PDB entry 5V8F | electron microscopy, 3.90 A resolution | chains 2 and 6 of the 16 polymer chains in the assembly

# Chain 2
Name: DNA replication licensing factor MCM2
Organism: Saccharomyces cerevisiae (strain ATCC 204508 / S288c)
Notes: EC 3.6.4.12
UniProtKB: P29469 (MCM2_YEAST); residues 1-868 here = UniProt positions 1-868
Sequence (868 residues; each row starts with the number of its first residue):
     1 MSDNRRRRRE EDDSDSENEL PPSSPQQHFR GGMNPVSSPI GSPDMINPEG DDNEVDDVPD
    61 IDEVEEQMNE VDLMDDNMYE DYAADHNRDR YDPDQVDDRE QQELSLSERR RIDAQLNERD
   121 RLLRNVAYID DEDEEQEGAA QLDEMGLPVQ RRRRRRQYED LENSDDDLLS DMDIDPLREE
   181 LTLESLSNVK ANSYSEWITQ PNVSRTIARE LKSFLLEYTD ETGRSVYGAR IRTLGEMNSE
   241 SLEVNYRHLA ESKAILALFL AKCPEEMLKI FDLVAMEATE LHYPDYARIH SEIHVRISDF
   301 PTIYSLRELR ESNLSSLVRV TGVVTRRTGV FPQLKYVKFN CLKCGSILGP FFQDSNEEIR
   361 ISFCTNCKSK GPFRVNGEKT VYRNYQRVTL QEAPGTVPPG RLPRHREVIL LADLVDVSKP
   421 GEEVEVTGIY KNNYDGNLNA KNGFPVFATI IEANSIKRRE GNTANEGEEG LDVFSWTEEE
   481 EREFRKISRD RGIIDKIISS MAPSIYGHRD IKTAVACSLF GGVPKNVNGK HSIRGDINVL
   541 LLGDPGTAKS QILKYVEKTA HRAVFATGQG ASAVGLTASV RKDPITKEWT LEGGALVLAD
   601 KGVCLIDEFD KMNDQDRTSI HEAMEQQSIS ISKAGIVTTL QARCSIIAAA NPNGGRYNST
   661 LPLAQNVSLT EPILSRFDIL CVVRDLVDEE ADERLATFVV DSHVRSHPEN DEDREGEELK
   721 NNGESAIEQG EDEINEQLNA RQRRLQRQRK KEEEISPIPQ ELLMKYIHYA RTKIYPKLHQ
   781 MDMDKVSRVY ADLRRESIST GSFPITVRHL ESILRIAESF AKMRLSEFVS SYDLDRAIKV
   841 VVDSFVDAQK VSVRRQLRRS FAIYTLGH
Unresolved in the structure: 1-200, 336-352, 460-474, 708-736, 865-868
UniProt features mapped onto this chain:
  - zinc finger: Cys341 to Cys367 (C4-type)
  - motif: Ser675 to Asp678 (Arginine finger)
  - binding site (ATP): Gly543 to Ser550
  - modified residue (Phosphoserine): Ser14, Ser16, Ser23, Ser164, Ser170
  - natural variant: Glu392 (E392K: In allele MCM2-1)
  - mutagenesis: Cys364 (C364Y/F/S/H: Loss of activity), Cys367 (C367Y/F/S/H: Loss of activity), Lys549 (K549A: Reduces MCM2-7 complex helicase activity. Abolishes MCM2-7 complex helicase activity; when associated with MCM5 A-422. Reduces MCM2-7 complex helicase activity; when associated with MCM3 A-415), Arg676 (R676A: Loss of MCM2-7 complex helicase activity)
Small-molecule neighbours: ATP-gamma-S (AGS; phosphothiophosphoric acid-adenylate ester): Ser504, Ile505, Tyr506, His508, Asp544, Pro545, Gly546, Thr547, Ala548, Lys549, Ser550, Gln551, Glu608, Asn651, Leu695, Phe698, Val699

# Chain 6
Name: DNA replication licensing factor MCM6
Organism: Saccharomyces cerevisiae (strain ATCC 204508 / S288c)
Notes: EC 3.6.4.12
UniProtKB: P53091 (MCM6_YEAST); residues 1-1017 here = UniProt positions 1-1017
Sequence (1017 residues; each row starts with the number of its first residue):
     1 MSSPFPADTP SSNRPSNSSP PPSSIGAGFG SSSGLDSQIG SRLHFPSSSQ PHVSNSQTGP
    61 FVNDSTQFSS QRLQTDGSAT NDMEGNEPAR SFKSRALNHV KKVDDVTGEK VREAFEQFLE
   121 DFSVQSTDTG EVEKVYRAQI EFMKIYDLNT IYIDYQHLSM RENGALAMAI SEQYYRFLPF
   181 LQKGLRRVVR KYAPELLNTS DSLKRSEGDE GQADEDEQQD DDMNGSSLPR DSGSSAAPGN
   241 GTSAMATRSI TTSTSPEQTE RVFQISFFNL PTVHRIRDIR SEKIGSLLSI SGTVTRTSEV
   301 RPELYKASFT CDMCRAIVDN VEQSFKYTEP TFCPNPSCEN RAFWTLNVTR SRFLDWQKVR
   361 IQENANEIPT GSMPRTLDVI LRGDSVERAK PGDRCKFTGV EIVVPDVTQL GLPGVKPSST
   421 LDTRGISKTT EGLNSGVTGL RSLGVRDLTY KISFLACHVI SIGSNIGASS PDANSNNRET
   481 ELQMAANLQA NNVYQDNERD QEVFLNSLSS DEINELKEMV KDEHIYDKLV RSIAPAVFGH
   541 EAVKKGILLQ MLGGVHKSTV EGIKLRGDIN ICVVGDPSTS KSQFLKYVVG FAPRSVYTSG
   601 KASSAAGLTA AVVRDEEGGD YTIEAGALML ADNGICCIDE FDKMDISDQV AIHEAMEQQT
   661 ISIAKAGIHA TLNARTSILA AANPVGGRYN RKLSLRGNLN MTAPIMSRFD LFFVILDDCN
   721 EKIDTELASH IVDLHMKRDE AIEPPFSAEQ LRRYIKYART FKPILTKEAR SYLVEKYKEL
   781 RKDDAQGFSR SSYRITVRQL ESMIRLSEAI ARANCVDEIT PSFIAEAYDL LRQSIIRVDV
   841 DDVEMDEEFD NIESQSHAAS GNNDDNDDGT GSGVITSEPP ADIEEGQSEA TARPGTSEKK
   901 KTTVTYDKYV SMMNMIVRKI AEVDREGAEE LTAVDIVDWY LLQKENDLGS LAEYWEERRL
   961 AFKVIKRLVK DRILMEIHGT RHNLRDLENE ENENNKTVYV IHPNCEVLDQ LEPQDSS
Unresolved in the structure: 1-102, 201-259, 422-444, 464-498, 835-901, 979-1017
UniProt features mapped onto this chain:
  - motif: Ser707 to Asp710 (Arginine finger)
  - binding site (ATP): Gly575 to Ser582
  - modified residue: Ser78 (Phosphoserine), Ser249 (Phosphoserine), Ser372 (Phosphoserine), Thr766 (Phosphothreonine)
  - mutagenesis: Lys581 (K581A: Loss of MCM2-7 complex helicase activity)
Small-molecule neighbours:
  - ATP-gamma-S (AGS; phosphothiophosphoric acid-adenylate ester), molecule 1: Phe538, His540, Pro577, Ser578, Thr579, Ser580, Lys581, Ser582, Gln583, Glu640, Asn683, Leu727, Ile731
  - ATP-gamma-S (AGS), molecule 2: Glu657, Gln658, Pro704, Arg708, Val797, Arg798, Glu801

# Chain 2 / chain 6 interface
Residue-residue contacts (97):
  Arg307(2) - Glu387(6)  salt bridge
  Arg326(2) - Asp620(6)  salt bridge
  Arg326(2) - Tyr621(6)
  Ile361(2) - Phe343(6)
  Ser362(2) - Phe343(6)
  Gly400(2) - Lys390(6)  hydrogen bond (backbone-side chain)
  Gly400(2) - Thr671(6)  hydrogen bond (backbone-backbone)
  Gly400(2) - Leu672(6)
  Arg401(2) - Lys390(6)
  Leu402(2) - Lys390(6)
  Leu402(2) - Ile668(6)  hydrophobic
  Leu402(2) - Ala670(6)  hydrophobic
  His405(2) - Glu299(6)
  Tyr434(2) - Val348(6)  hydrophobic
  Lys441(2) - Phe325(6)
  Lys441(2) - Val404(6)
  Lys441(2) - Pro405(6)
  Asn442(2) - Lys326(6)
  Gly443(2) - Tyr327(6)  hydrogen bond (backbone-backbone)
  Phe444(2) - Glu322(6)
  Phe444(2) - Ser324(6)
  Phe444(2) - Phe325(6)
  Phe444(2) - Lys326(6)
  Phe444(2) - Tyr327(6)
  Phe447(2) - Arg301(6)
  Phe447(2) - Pro302(6)
  Ala448(2) - Pro302(6)
  Thr449(2) - Pro302(6)
  Pro503(2) - Val560(6)  hydrophobic
  Pro503(2) - Gly562(6)
  Gly546(2) - Thr796(6)
  Gly546(2) - Val797(6)
  Gly546(2) - Arg798(6)
  Ser550(2) - Gln658(6)  hydrogen bond
  Gln551(2) - Ile563(6)
  Gln551(2) - Lys564(6)
  Lys554(2) - Thr660(6)  hydrogen bond
  Tyr555(2) - Gly562(6)
  Tyr555(2) - Ile563(6)  hydrophobic
  Lys558(2) - Glu561(6)
  Lys558(2) - Gly562(6)
  Val564(2) - His669(6)
  Phe565(2) - Ser662(6)
  Phe565(2) - His669(6)  hydrogen bond (backbone-side chain)
  Thr567(2) - Glu654(6)
  Thr567(2) - Ser662(6)  hydrogen bond (side chain-backbone)
  Gln569(2) - Val650(6)
  Gln569(2) - Ala651(6)
  Gln569(2) - Glu654(6)  hydrogen bond
  Gly570(2) - Ala664(6)
  Gly570(2) - Lys665(6)
  Ala571(2) - Ala664(6)
  Ser572(2) - Ala664(6)  hydrogen bond (side chain-backbone)
  Ser572(2) - Lys665(6)
  Gly575(2) - Ala664(6)
  Arg581(2) - Arg614(6)
  Arg581(2) - Tyr621(6)
  Arg581(2) - Ala666(6)  hydrogen bond (side chain-backbone)
  Arg581(2) - Gly667(6)
  Ile585(2) - Glu616(6)
  Ile585(2) - Gly619(6)
  Glu608(2) - Glu654(6)
  Lys611(2) - Val650(6)
  Lys611(2) - His653(6)  hydrogen bond
  Gly654(2) - Thr702(6)  hydrogen bond (backbone-side chain)
  Gly655(2) - Ala703(6)
  Arg656(2) - Ala703(6)
  Arg656(2) - Ser791(6)  hydrogen bond
  Arg656(2) - Ser792(6)  hydrogen bond (side chain-backbone)
  Arg656(2) - Tyr793(6)  hydrogen bond (side chain-backbone)
  Asp685(2) - Arg781(6)  salt bridge
  Asp685(2) - Ser791(6)
  Leu686(2) - Arg781(6)
  Val687(2) - Arg781(6)
  Val687(2) - Arg790(6)
  Val687(2) - Ser791(6)
  Glu689(2) - Lys778(6)  hydrogen bond (backbone-side chain)
  Asp692(2) - Tyr777(6)
  Asp692(2) - Arg781(6)  salt bridge
  Glu693(2) - Val774(6)
  Glu693(2) - Lys778(6)  salt bridge
  Leu695(2) - Val797(6)  hydrophobic
  Ala696(2) - Val774(6)  hydrophobic
  Ala696(2) - Leu800(6)  hydrophobic
  Thr697(2) - Val774(6)
  Val700(2) - Arg770(6)
  Val700(2) - Leu773(6)  hydrophobic
  Asp701(2) - Arg770(6)
  His703(2) - Leu565(6)
  His703(2) - Glu801(6)
  His703(2) - Arg805(6)  hydrogen bond
  Ser706(2) - Lys557(6)  hydrogen bond (side chain-backbone)
  Ser706(2) - Ser558(6)  hydrogen bond (side chain-backbone)
  Ser706(2) - Thr559(6)
  His707(2) - Lys557(6)  hydrogen bond
  His707(2) - Ile764(6)
  Glu752(2) - Val560(6)
Also at the interface, not in a pair above, chain 2 (70 interface residues in all): Glu311, Arg360, Pro403, Asn432, Val446, Ser504, Pro545, Ala566, Asp583, Glu592, Leu598, Asp607, Asn651, Asn658, Glu690, Val704, Ile755
Also at the interface, not in a pair above, chain 6 (73 interface residues in all): Leu304, Phe353, Asp355, Gly618, Pro704, Pro763, Leu765, Lys782, Ser789, Ile804

# In short
Chain 2 and chain 6 form an interface of 70 and 73 residues respectively; the contacts include 20 hydrogen
bonds and 5 salt bridges. Among the polar pairs are Arg307(2)-Glu387(6), Arg326(2)-Asp620(6) and
Asp685(2)-Arg781(6). One ATP-gamma-S molecule is bound between chain 2 and chain 6.
Here chain 2 is DNA replication licensing factor MCM2 and chain 6 is DNA replication licensing factor MCM6,
both from Saccharomyces cerevisiae (strain ATCC 204508 / S288c). Entry 5V8F (Structural basis of MCM2-7
replicative helicase loading by ORC-Cdc6 and Cdt1) was determined by electron microscopy.
